Entry 8Z46 (X-ray diffraction, 1.57 A resolution); this record covers chain A.

[Chain A]
Molecule: 3C-like proteinase nsp5
Source organism: Severe acute respiratory syndrome coronavirus 2
Notes: EC 3.4.22.69
UniProtKB: P0DTC1 (R1A_SARS2); residues 1-306 here correspond to UniProt positions 3264-3569 (UniProt number = residue number + 3263)
Amino-acid sequence (306 residues; numbered 1 to 306; the number before each row is that of its first residue):
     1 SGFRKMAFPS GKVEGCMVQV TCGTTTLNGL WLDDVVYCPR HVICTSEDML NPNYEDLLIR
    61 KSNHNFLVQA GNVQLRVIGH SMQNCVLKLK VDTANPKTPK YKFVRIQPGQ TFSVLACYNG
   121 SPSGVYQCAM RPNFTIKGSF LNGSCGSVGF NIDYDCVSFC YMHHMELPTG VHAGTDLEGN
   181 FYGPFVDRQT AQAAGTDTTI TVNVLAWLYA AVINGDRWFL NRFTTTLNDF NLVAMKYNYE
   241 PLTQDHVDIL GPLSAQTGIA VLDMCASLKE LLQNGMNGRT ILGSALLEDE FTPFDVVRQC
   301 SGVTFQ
Disordered / not traced: 302-306
Covalently attached groups: compound A1D70 linked to Cys145
Small-molecule neighbours: A1D70 ((2S)-N-(3-azanyl-3-oxidanylidene-propyl)-4-[4-[[(1S)-1-(2-chlorophenyl)-3-oxidanyl-propyl]amino]-6-(methylamino)-1,3,5-triazin-2-yl]-1-ethanoyl-piperazine-2-carboxamide): His41, Cys44, Met49, Tyr54, Leu141, Asn142, Gly143, Ser144, His163, His164, Met165, Glu166, Asp187, Arg188, Gln189, Thr190, Gln192
From the paper describing this entry:
  - catalytic residues: His41, Cys145 (citing earlier work)
  - binding site for A1D70: Gly143, Ser144, Cys145, His163, Glu166, Gln189, Thr190, Gln192

[Summary]
Covalently linked compound A1D70: at Cys145. From the paper: catalytic residues His41 and Cys145; a binding
site for A1D70 at Gly143, Ser144 and Cys145 among others.
Chain A is 3C-like proteinase nsp5 (Severe acute respiratory syndrome coronavirus 2); the structure,
SARS-CoV-2 3CL protease (3CL pro) in complex with a novel inhibitor, was determined by X-ray diffraction (same
publication as 8Z4W).
